6LVV - chains C and D of the 4 polymer chains in the assembly; structure by X-ray diffraction, 2.80 A resolution.

== Chain C ==
Name: N, N-dimethylformamidase large subunit
Organism: Paracoccus sp. SSG05
Notes: EC 3.5.1.56
UniProtKB: I6NT79 (I6NT79_9RHOB); residues 1-762 here = UniProt positions 1-762
Amino-acid sequence (775 residues; row label = number of the first residue in the row):
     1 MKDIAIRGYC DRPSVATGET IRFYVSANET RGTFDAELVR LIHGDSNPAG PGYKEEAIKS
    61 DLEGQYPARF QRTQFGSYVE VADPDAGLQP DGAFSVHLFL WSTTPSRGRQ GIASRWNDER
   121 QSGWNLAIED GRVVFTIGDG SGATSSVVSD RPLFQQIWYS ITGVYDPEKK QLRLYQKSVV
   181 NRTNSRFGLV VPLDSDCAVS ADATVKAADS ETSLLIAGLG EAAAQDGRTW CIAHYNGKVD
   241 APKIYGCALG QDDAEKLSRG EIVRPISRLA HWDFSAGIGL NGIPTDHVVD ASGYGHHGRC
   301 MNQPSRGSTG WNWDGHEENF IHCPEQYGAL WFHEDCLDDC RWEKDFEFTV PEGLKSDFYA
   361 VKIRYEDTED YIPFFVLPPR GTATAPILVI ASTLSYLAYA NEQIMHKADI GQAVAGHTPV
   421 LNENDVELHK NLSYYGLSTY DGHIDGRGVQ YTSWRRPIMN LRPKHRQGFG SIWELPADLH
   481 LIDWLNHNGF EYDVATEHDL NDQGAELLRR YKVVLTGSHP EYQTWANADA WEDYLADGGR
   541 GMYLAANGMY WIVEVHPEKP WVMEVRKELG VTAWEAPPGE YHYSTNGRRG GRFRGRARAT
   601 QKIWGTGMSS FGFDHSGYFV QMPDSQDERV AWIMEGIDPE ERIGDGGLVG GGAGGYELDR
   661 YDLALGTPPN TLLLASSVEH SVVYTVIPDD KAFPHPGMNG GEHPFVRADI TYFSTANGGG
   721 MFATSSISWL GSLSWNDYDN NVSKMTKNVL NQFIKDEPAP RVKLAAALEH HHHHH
Disordered / not traced: 763-775
Differences from the reference sequence: expression tag (763-775)
Ion coordination: Fe ion: Tyr399, Tyr440, Glu521
Reported in the primary citation:
  - catalytic residues: His519
  - mutagenesis - Y440A, E521A: abolished catalytic activity
  - mutagenesis - S395A: unchanged catalytic activity on DMF
  - mutagenesis - H519A, N547A, E657A: abolished catalytic activity on DMF
  - catalytic residues: Asn547, Glu657 (proposed by the authors, not directly observed)

== Chain D ==
Name: N, N-dimethylformamidase small subunit
Organism: Paracoccus sp. SSG05
Notes: EC 3.5.1.56
UniProtKB: I6NWZ0 (I6NWZ0_9RHOB); residue numbers follow UniProt; this construct covers 1-132
Amino-acid sequence (132 residues; numbered 1 to 132; the number before each row is that of its first residue):
     1 MTEASESCVR DPSNYRDRSA DWYAFYDERR RKEIIDIIDE HPEIVEEHAA NPFGYRKHPS
    61 PYLQRVHNYF RMQPTFGRYY IYSEREWDAY RIATIREFGE LPELGDERFK TEEEAMHAVF
   121 LRRIEDVRAE LA
Disordered / not traced: 1-6, 132

== Interface between chain C and chain D ==
Contacting residue pairs - 97 pairs, chain C then chain D:
  Met1(C) - Tyr82(D)  hydrophobic
  Met1(C) - Glu84(D)
  Met1(C) - Arg91(D)
  Met1(C) - Leu104(D)  hydrophobic
  Met1(C) - Arg108(D)
  Ser46(C) - Glu86(D)  hydrogen bond
  Ser46(C) - Trp87(D)  hydrogen bond
  Asn47(C) - Trp87(D)
  Pro48(C) - Trp87(D)
  Arg151(C) - Arg10(D)
  Pro152(C) - Asp11(D)
  Pro152(C) - Pro12(D)
  Leu153(C) - Pro12(D)
  Phe154(C) - Val9(D)  hydrophobic
  Phe154(C) - Arg10(D)
  Phe154(C) - Asp11(D)
  Phe154(C) - Pro12(D)  hydrophobic
  Pro192(C) - Ser7(D)
  Pro192(C) - Cys8(D)  hydrogen bond (backbone-backbone)
  Pro192(C) - Val9(D)  hydrogen bond (backbone-backbone)
  Leu193(C) - Ser7(D)
  Leu193(C) - Val9(D)
  Asp194(C) - Ser7(D)
  Asp194(C) - Val9(D)  hydrogen bond (backbone-backbone)
  Asp194(C) - Arg10(D)  salt bridge
  Gln403(C) - Phe98(D)
  Met405(C) - Ile95(D)
  His406(C) - Thr75(D)  hydrogen bond (backbone-side chain)
  His406(C) - Tyr80(D)
  His406(C) - Ile95(D)
  Lys407(C) - Thr75(D)
  Lys407(C) - Phe98(D)
  Ala408(C) - Thr75(D)
  Asp409(C) - Arg71(D)
  Asp409(C) - Met72(D)
  Asp409(C) - Gln73(D)
  Asp409(C) - Pro74(D)
  Asp409(C) - Thr75(D)  hydrogen bond (side chain-backbone)
  Asp409(C) - Arg78(D)  hydrogen bond (backbone-side chain)
  Gln412(C) - Arg71(D)
  Gln412(C) - Arg78(D)
  Gln412(C) - Tyr79(D)
  Gln412(C) - Arg123(D)  hydrogen bond
  Ala413(C) - Arg71(D)  hydrogen bond (backbone-backbone)
  Gly416(C) - Arg71(D)  hydrogen bond (backbone-side chain)
  His417(C) - Phe53(D)
  His417(C) - Arg71(D)
  His417(C) - Met116(D)
  Thr418(C) - Tyr79(D)
  Thr418(C) - Tyr80(D)
  Thr418(C) - Ile81(D)
  Thr418(C) - Met116(D)
  Thr418(C) - Val119(D)
  Thr418(C) - Arg123(D)  hydrogen bond
  Pro419(C) - Tyr80(D)
  Pro419(C) - Ile81(D)  hydrogen bond (backbone-backbone)
  Val420(C) - Ile81(D)
  Val420(C) - Ser83(D)
  Val420(C) - Tyr90(D)  hydrophobic
  Val420(C) - Glu112(D)
  Val420(C) - Met116(D)  hydrophobic
  Leu421(C) - Tyr80(D)  hydrophobic
  Leu421(C) - Ile81(D)  hydrogen bond (backbone-backbone)
  Leu421(C) - Tyr82(D)
  Leu421(C) - Ser83(D)  hydrogen bond (backbone-backbone)
  Asn422(C) - Tyr82(D)
  Glu423(C) - Tyr82(D)
  Val426(C) - Tyr80(D)
  Val426(C) - Tyr82(D)  hydrophobic
  Val426(C) - Pro102(D)
  His429(C) - Arg96(D)  hydrogen bond (side chain-backbone)
  His429(C) - Glu97(D)  hydrogen bond (side chain-backbone)
  His429(C) - Phe98(D)
  His429(C) - Gly99(D)  hydrogen bond (backbone-backbone)
  Lys430(C) - Gly99(D)
  Lys430(C) - Leu101(D)
  Leu432(C) - Phe98(D)  hydrophobic
  Arg466(C) - Trp87(D)
  Asp614(C) - Phe53(D)
  His615(C) - Phe53(D)  hydrogen bond (side chain-backbone)
  His615(C) - Gly54(D)
  His615(C) - Tyr55(D)
  His615(C) - His58(D)  hydrogen bond
  Ser616(C) - Tyr55(D)
  Ser616(C) - Arg56(D)  hydrogen bond (backbone-side chain)
  Gly617(C) - Arg56(D)
  Tyr618(C) - Arg56(D)
  Asp645(C) - Tyr55(D)
  Asp645(C) - Arg56(D)  salt bridge
  Gly650(C) - Tyr55(D)
  Gly651(C) - Tyr55(D)  hydrogen bond (backbone-side chain)
  Gly651(C) - Arg56(D)
  Glu679(C) - Arg56(D)
  Glu679(C) - His58(D)  salt bridge
  His680(C) - His58(D)
  Ser681(C) - His58(D)
  Val682(C) - Gln64(D)
Interface residues without a listed pair, chain C (51 interface residues in all): Lys2, Ser195, Ile410, Lys464, Gly470, Gly646, Val683
Interface residues without a listed pair, chain D (43 interface residues in all): Tyr15, Glu100

== In short ==
Chain C and chain D form an interface of 51 and 43 residues respectively, with 22 hydrogen bonds and 3 salt
bridges. Polar pairs include Asp194(C)-Arg10(D), Asp645(C)-Arg56(D) and Glu679(C)-His58(D). The paper reports
catalytic residues His519(C), Asn547(C) and Glu657(C); H519A, N547A and E657A of chain C abolish catalytic
activity on DMF; 6 substitutions were tested in all.
Chain C is N, N-dimethylformamidase large subunit and chain D is N, N-dimethylformamidase small subunit, both
from Paracoccus sp. SSG05; the structure, N, N-dimethylformamidase, was determined by X-ray diffraction (same
publication as 6LVB, 6LVC, 6LVD and 6LVE).
